Entry 1A6W (X-ray diffraction, 2.00 A resolution); this record covers chains L and H.

Chain L:
Protein: B1-8 fv (light chain)
Source organism: Mus musculus
Notes: fragment: fv fragment
UniProt: P01724 (LV1B_MOUSE); residues 2-109 here correspond to UniProt positions 21-128 (UniProt number = residue number + 19)
Chain sequence (109 residues; row label = number of the first residue in the row):
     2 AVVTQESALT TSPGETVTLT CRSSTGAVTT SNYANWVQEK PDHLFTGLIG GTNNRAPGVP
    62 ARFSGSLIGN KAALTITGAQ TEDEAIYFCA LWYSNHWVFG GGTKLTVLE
Cystine bridges: Cys-22/Cys-90
Construct notes: variant Glu-40 (Gln59 in P01724)
Residues lining bound ligands: NIP (4-hydroxy-5-iodo-3-nitrophenylacetyl-epsilon-aminocaproic acid anion): Tyr-34, Trp-93, Trp-98

Chain H:
Protein: B1-8 fv (heavy chain)
Source organism: Mus musculus
Notes: fragment: fv fragment
UniProt: P01751 (HV07_MOUSE); residues 301-420 here correspond to UniProt positions 20-139 (UniProt number = residue number - 281)
Chain sequence (120 residues; each row starts with the number of its first residue):
   301 QVQLQQPGAE LVKPGASVKL SCKASGYTFT SYWMHWVKQR PGRGLEWIGR IDPNSGGTKY
   361 NEKFKSKATL TVDKPSSTAY MQLSSLTSED SAVYYCARYD YYGSSYFDYW GQGTTVTVSS
Cystine bridges: Cys-322/Cys-396
Construct notes: variant Val-416 (Leu135 in P01751)
Residues lining bound ligands: NIP (4-hydroxy-5-iodo-3-nitrophenylacetyl-epsilon-aminocaproic acid anion): Trp-333, His-335, Arg-350, Lys-359, Tyr-399, Tyr-401, Ser-405

Chain L / chain H interface:
Contacting residue pairs - 35 pairs, chain L then chain H:
  Tyr-34(L) with Ser-405(H)
  Asn-36(L) with Ser-405(H), hydrogen bond (side chain-backbone); Tyr-406(H); Phe-407(H), hydrogen bond (side chain-backbone)
  Val-38(L) with Trp-410(H), hydrophobic
  Glu-40(L) with Gln-339(H), hydrogen bond
  His-44(L) with Gln-339(H), hydrogen bond; Tyr-395(H); Gln-412(H)
  Leu-45(L) with Gln-412(H)
  Phe-46(L) with Gln-339(H); Leu-345(H), hydrophobic; Tyr-395(H); Trp-410(H), hydrophobic
  Gly-48(L) with Phe-407(H); Asp-408(H), hydrogen bond (backbone-backbone)
  Gly-51(L) with Ser-404(H); Ser-405(H); Tyr-406(H)
  Gly-52(L) with Ser-404(H); Ser-405(H), hydrogen bond (backbone-backbone)
  Asn-55(L) with Ser-404(H), hydrogen bond (side chain-backbone); Tyr-406(H)
  Arg-56(L) with Tyr-406(H)
  Ala-57(L) with Tyr-406(H), hydrophobic
  Pro-58(L) with Tyr-406(H)
  Phe-89(L) with Gly-344(H); Leu-345(H), hydrophobic
  Asn-96(L) with Trp-347(H)
  His-97(L) with Trp-347(H)
  Trp-98(L) with His-335(H); Trp-347(H); Tyr-399(H), hydrophobic; Phe-407(H)
  Phe-100(L) with Leu-345(H)
Interface residues without a listed pair, chain L (22 interface residues in all): Thr-47, Ile-50, Gly-102
Interface residues without a listed pair, chain H (17 interface residues in all): Val-337, Lys-359, Val-393

Overview:
22 residues of chain L face 17 of chain H across their interface, with 7 hydrogen bonds. Polar pairs include
Asn-36(L)/Ser-405(H), Asn-36(L)/Phe-407(H) and Glu-40(L)/Gln-339(H). Compound NIP is bound between chain L and
chain H.
Chain L is B1-8 fv (light chain) and chain H is B1-8 fv (heavy chain), both from Mus musculus; the structure,
B1-8 fv fragment complexed with a (4-hydroxy-5-iodo-3-nitrophenyl) acetate compound, was determined by X-ray
diffraction.
